7N6N - chains A and B of the 3 polymer chains in the assembly; structure by X-ray diffraction, 2.80 A resolution.

Chain A (and B):
Protein: 3C-like proteinase
Source organism: Severe acute respiratory syndrome coronavirus 2
Notes: EC 3.4.22.69; chain B of this document is another copy of the same molecule, construct and numbering; everything in this record applies to it too
Reference sequence: P0DTD1 (R1AB_SARS2); residues -4 to 306 here correspond to UniProt positions 3259-3569 (UniProt number = residue number + 3263)
Sequence (314 residues; row label = number of the first residue in the row; numbers below 1 keep their minus sign (Gly-7 is residue -7)):
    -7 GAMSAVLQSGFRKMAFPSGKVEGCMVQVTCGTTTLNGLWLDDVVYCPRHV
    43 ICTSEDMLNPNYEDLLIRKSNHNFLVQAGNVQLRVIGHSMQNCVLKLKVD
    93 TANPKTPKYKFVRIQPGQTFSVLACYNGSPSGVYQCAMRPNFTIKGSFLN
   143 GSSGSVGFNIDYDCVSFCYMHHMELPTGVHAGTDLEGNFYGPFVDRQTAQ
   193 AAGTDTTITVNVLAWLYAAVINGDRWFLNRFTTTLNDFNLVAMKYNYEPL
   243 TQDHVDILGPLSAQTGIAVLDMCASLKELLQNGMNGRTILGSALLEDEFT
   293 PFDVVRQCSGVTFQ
Disordered / not traced: -7 to 0
Differences from the reference sequence: expression tag (-7 to -5); engineered mutation Ser145 (Cys3408 in P0DTD1)
UniProt features mapped onto this chain:
  - active site: His41 (For 3CL-PRO activity)
  - site (Cleavage): Gln0, Ser1, Gln306
  - cross-link (Glycyl lysine isopeptide (Lys-Gly)): Lys5 (interchain with G-Cter in ubiquitin), Lys90 (interchain with G-Cter in ubiquitin)
From the paper describing this entry:
  - binding site for 3C-like proteinase: Ser145, Met165, Glu166
  - conformationally variable residues: Met49, Met165, Ser301 to Gln306
  - mutagenesis - C145S: decreased catalytic activity

Chain A / chain B interface:
Contacting residue pairs (85; chain A residue first):
  Ser1(A) with Gly138(B); Ser139(B); Phe140(B), hydrogen bond (backbone-backbone); Glu166(B), hydrogen bond (backbone-side chain); His172(B), hydrogen bond (backbone-side chain)
  Gly2(A) with Gly138(B); Ser139(B), hydrogen bond (backbone-side chain)
  Arg4(A) with Gln127(B); Cys128(B), hydrogen bond; Lys137(B), hydrogen bond (side chain-backbone); Gly138(B); Ser139(B); Glu290(B), salt bridge
  Lys5(A) with Lys5(B); Tyr126(B)
  Met6(A) with Ser123(B); Gly124(B); Val125(B); Tyr126(B), hydrophobic
  Ala7(A) with Gly124(B); Val125(B), hydrogen bond (backbone-backbone)
  Phe8(A) with Val125(B)
  Pro9(A) with Ser10(B); Glu14(B); Pro122(B), hydrophobic; Ser123(B)
  Ser10(A) with Pro9(B); Ser10(B), hydrogen bond (side chain-backbone); Glu14(B), hydrogen bond (backbone-side chain)
  Gly11(A) with Gly11(B); Glu14(B), hydrogen bond (backbone-side chain)
  Glu14(A) with Pro9(B); Ser10(B), hydrogen bond (side chain-backbone); Gly11(B), hydrogen bond (side chain-backbone)
  Pro122(A) with Pro9(B)
  Ser123(A) with Pro9(B)
  Gly124(A) with Ala7(B)
  Val125(A) with Met6(B); Ala7(B), hydrogen bond (backbone-backbone); Phe8(B); Val125(B), hydrophobic
  Tyr126(A) with Arg4(B); Lys5(B); Met6(B), hydrophobic
  Gln127(A) with Arg4(B), hydrogen bond (backbone-side chain)
  Lys137(A) with Gly2(B); Phe3(B); Arg4(B), hydrogen bond (backbone-side chain)
  Gly138(A) with Ser1(B); Gly2(B); Arg4(B)
  Ser139(A) with Ser1(B); Gly2(B), hydrogen bond (side chain-backbone); Arg4(B); Met6(B); Gln299(B), hydrogen bond
  Phe140(A) with Ser1(B), hydrogen bond (backbone-backbone)
  Leu141(A) with Arg298(B); Gln299(B); Ser301(B)
  Glu166(A) with Ser1(B), hydrogen bond
  Gly170(A) with Ser1(B)
  His172(A) with Ser1(B), hydrogen bond (side chain-backbone)
  Thr280(A) with Leu286(B)
  Gly283(A) with Leu286(B)
  Ala285(A) with Leu286(B)
  Leu286(A) with Gly283(B); Ser284(B)
  Arg298(A) with Ser123(B)
  Gln299(A) with Ser139(B), hydrogen bond; Leu141(B)
  Cys300(A) with Leu141(B)
  Gly302(A) with Tyr118(B); Ser123(B); Leu141(B)
  Val303(A) with Ser123(B), hydrogen bond (backbone-side chain)
  Thr304(A) with Tyr118(B); Ser121(B); Pro122(B); Ser123(B)
  Phe305(A) with Pro122(B), hydrogen bond (backbone-backbone); Ser123(B)
  Gln306(A) with Glu14(B); Ser121(B); Pro122(B)
Other interface residues (no listed pair), chain A (43 interface residues in all): Phe3, Leu115, Cys128, Asn142, Glu290, Ser301
Other interface residues (no listed pair), chain B (38 interface residues in all): Gly170, Ala285, Cys300

In short:
43 residues of chain A and 38 residues of chain B are in contact; the contacts include 23 hydrogen bonds and 1
salt bridge. Polar contacts include Arg4(A)-Glu290(B), Ser1(A)-Glu166(B) and Ser1(A)-His172(B). From the
paper: a binding site for 3C-like proteinase at Ser145(A), Met165(A) and Glu166(A); C145S of chain A reduces
catalytic activity.
Both chains are 3C-like proteinase (Severe acute respiratory syndrome coronavirus 2). Entry 7N6N (SARS-CoV-2
Main protease C145S mutant in complex with N and C-terminal residues) was determined by X-ray diffraction.
